Entry 8TEU (electron microscopy, 4.01 A resolution (low resolution: residue-level contacts below are approximate; hydrogen-bond / salt-bridge calls are withheld)); this record covers chains A and E of the 24 polymer chains in the assembly.

== Chain A ==
Protein: Large tegument protein deneddylase
Source organism: Human herpesvirus 5 strain AD169
Notes: EC 3.4.19.12, 3.4.22.-
UniProt: P16785 (LTP_HCMVA); residues 1-2241 here = UniProt positions 1-2241
Chain sequence (2241 residues; numbered 1 to 2241; the number before each row is that of its first residue):
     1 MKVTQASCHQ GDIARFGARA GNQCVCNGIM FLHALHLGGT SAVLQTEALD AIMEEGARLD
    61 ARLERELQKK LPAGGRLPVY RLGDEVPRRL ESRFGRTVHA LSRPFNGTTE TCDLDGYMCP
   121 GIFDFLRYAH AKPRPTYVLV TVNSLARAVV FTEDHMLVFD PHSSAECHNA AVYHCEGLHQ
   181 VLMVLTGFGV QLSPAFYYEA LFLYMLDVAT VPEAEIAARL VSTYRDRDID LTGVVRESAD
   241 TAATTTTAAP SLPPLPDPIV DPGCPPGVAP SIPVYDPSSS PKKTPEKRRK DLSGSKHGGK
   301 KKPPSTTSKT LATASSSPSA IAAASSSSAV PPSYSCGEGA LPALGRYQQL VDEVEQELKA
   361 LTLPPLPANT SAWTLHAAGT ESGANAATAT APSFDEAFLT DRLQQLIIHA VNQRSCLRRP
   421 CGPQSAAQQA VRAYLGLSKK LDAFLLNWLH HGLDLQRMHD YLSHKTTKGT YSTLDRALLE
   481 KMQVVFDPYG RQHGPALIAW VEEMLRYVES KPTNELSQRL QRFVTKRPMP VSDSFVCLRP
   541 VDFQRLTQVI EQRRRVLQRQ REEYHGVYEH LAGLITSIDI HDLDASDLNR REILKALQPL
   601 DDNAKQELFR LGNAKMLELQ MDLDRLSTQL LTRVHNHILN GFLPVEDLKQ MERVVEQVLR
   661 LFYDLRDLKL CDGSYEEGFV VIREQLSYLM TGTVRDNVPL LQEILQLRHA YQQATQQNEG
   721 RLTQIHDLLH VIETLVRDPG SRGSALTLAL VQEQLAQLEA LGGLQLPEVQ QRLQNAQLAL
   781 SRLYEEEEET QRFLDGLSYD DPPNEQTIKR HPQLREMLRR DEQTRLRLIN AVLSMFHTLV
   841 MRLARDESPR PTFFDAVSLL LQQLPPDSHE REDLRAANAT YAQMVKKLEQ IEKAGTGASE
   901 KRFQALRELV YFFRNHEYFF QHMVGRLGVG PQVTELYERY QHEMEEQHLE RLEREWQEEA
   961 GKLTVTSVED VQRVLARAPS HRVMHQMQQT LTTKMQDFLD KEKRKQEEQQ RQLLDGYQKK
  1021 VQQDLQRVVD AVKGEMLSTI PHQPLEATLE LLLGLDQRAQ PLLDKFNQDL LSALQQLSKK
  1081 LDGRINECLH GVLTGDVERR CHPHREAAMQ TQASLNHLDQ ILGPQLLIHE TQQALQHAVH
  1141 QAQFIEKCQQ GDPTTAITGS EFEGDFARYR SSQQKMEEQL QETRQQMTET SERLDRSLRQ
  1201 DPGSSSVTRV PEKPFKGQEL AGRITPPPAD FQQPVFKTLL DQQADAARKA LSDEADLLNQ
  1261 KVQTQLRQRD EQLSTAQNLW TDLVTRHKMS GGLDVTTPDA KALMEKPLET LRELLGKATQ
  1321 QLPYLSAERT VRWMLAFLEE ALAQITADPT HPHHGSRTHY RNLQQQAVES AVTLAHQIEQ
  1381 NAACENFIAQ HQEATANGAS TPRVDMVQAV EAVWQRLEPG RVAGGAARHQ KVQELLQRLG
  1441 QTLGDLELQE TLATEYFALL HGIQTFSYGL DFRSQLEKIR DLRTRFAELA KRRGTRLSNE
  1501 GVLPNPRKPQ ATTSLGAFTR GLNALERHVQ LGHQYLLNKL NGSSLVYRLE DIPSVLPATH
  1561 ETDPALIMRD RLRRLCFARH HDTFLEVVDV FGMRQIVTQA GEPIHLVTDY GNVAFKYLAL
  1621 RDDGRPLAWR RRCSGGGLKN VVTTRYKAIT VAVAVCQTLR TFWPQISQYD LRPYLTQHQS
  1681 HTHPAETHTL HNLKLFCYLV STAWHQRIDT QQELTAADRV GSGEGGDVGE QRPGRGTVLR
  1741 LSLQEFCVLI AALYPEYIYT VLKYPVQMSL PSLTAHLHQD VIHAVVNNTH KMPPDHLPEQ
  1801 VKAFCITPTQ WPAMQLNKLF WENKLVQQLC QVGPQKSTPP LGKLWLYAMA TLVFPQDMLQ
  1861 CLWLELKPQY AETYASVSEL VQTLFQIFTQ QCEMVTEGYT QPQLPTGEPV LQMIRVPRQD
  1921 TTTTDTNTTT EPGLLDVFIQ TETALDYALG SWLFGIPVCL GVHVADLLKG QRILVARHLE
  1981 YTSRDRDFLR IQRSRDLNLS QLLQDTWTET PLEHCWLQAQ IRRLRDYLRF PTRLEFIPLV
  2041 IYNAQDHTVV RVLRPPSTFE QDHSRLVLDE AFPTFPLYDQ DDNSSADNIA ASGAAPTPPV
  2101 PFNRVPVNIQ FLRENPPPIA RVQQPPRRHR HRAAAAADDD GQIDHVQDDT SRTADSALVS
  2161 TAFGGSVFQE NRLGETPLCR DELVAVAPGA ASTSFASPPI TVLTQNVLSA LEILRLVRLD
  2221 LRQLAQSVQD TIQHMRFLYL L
Not modelled in the structure: 1-1443, 1636-1639, 1711-1735, 2083-2094, 2121-2148, 2195-2201
Cystine bridges: Cys1576-Cys1892, Cys1633-Cys2179, Cys1697-Cys1747
UniProt features mapped onto this chain:
  - region: Ser327 to Pro331 (Interaction with inner tegument protein)
  - active site: Cys24, Asp160, His162

== Chain E ==
Protein: Capsid vertex component 2
Source organism: Human herpesvirus 5 strain AD169
UniProt: P16726 (CVC2_HCMVA); residue numbers follow UniProt; this construct covers 1-642
Chain sequence (642 residues; numbered 1 to 642; the number before each row is that of its first residue):
     1 MSLLHTFWRL PVAVFFEPHE ENVLRCPERV LRRLLEDAAV TMRGGGWRED VLMDRVRKRY
    61 LRQELRDLGH RVQTYCEDLE GRVSEAEALL NQQCELDEGP SPRTLLQPPC RPRSSSPGTG
   121 VAGASAVPHG LYSRHDAITG PAAAPSDVVA PSDAVAASAA AGASSTWLAQ CAERPLPGNV
   181 PSYFGITQND PFIRFHTDFR GEVVNTMFEN ASTWTFSFGI WYYRLKRGLY TQPRWKRVYH
   241 LAQMDNFSIS QELLLGVVNA LENVTVYPTY DCVLSDLEAA ACLLAAYGHA LWEGRDPPDS
   301 VATVLGELPQ LLPRLADDVS REIAAWEGPV AAGNNYYAYR DSPDLRYYMP LSGGRHYHPG
   361 TFDRHVLVRL FHKRGVIQHL PGYGTITEEL VQERLSGQVR DDVLSLWSRR LLVGKLGRDV
   421 PVFVHEQQYL RSGLTCLAGL LLLWKVTNAD SVFAPRTGKF TLADLLGSDA VAGGGLPGGR
   481 AGGEEEGYGG RHGRVRNFEF LVRYYIGPWY ARDPAVTLSQ LFPGLALLAV TESVRSGWDP
   541 SRREDSAGGG DGGGAVLMQL SKSNPVADYM FAQSSKQYGD LRRLEVHDAL LFHYEHGLGR
   601 LLSVTLPRHR VSTLGSSLFN VNDIYELLYF LVLGFLPSVA VL
Not modelled in the structure: 1-11, 96-179, 385-400, 418-420, 475-492, 546-560

== Chain A / chain E interface ==
Residue-residue contacts (51; chain A residue first):
  Tyr1764(A) - Ala324(E)
  Ala1775(A) - Thr605(E)
  Ala1775(A) - Leu606(E)
  Ala1775(A) - His609(E)
  His1776(A) - Thr605(E)
  Leu1777(A) - His609(E)
  His1778(A) - Arg608(E)
  His1778(A) - His609(E)
  Lys1791(A) - Pro455(E)
  Pro1793(A) - Arg494(E)
  Asp1795(A) - Ser451(E)
  Asp1795(A) - Phe453(E)
  His1796(A) - Asp450(E)
  His1796(A) - Ser451(E)
  Glu1799(A) - Arg496(E)
  Gln1800(A) - Ala449(E)
  Gln1800(A) - Asp450(E)
  Gln1800(A) - Ser451(E)
  Arg1984(A) - Gly493(E)
  Arg1984(A) - Arg494(E)
  Pro2098(A) - Ile323(E)
  Pro2098(A) - Ala324(E)
  Pro2098(A) - Trp326(E)
  Pro2099(A) - Ile323(E)
  Pro2099(A) - Ala324(E)
  Pro2099(A) - Thr605(E)
  Pro2101(A) - Ser320(E)
  Asn2103(A) - Asp317(E)
  Asn2103(A) - Ser320(E)
  Thr2150(A) - Arg321(E)
  Val2159(A) - Arg314(E)
  Val2159(A) - Asp317(E)
  Thr2161(A) - Pro313(E)
  Leu2203(A) - Leu89(E)
  Leu2203(A) - Leu90(E)
  Leu2203(A) - Asn91(E)
  Leu2203(A) - Gln93(E)
  Asn2206(A) - Gln93(E)
  Val2207(A) - Leu90(E)
  Ile2213(A) - Arg82(E)
  Val2217(A) - Leu79(E)
  Val2217(A) - Arg82(E)
  Leu2221(A) - Leu79(E)
  Gln2223(A) - Tyr75(E)
  Met2235(A) - Leu61(E)
  Tyr2239(A) - Arg57(E)
  Tyr2239(A) - Tyr60(E)
  Tyr2239(A) - Leu61(E)
  Tyr2239(A) - Glu64(E)
  Leu2241(A) - Asp54(E)
  Leu2241(A) - Arg57(E)
Interface residues without a listed pair, chain A (42 interface residues in all): Ser1772, Asp1780, Val1781, Pro1794, Leu1797, Ala2095, Thr2097, Arg2104, Leu2214, Leu2224, Thr2231, Leu2238, Leu2240
Interface residues without a listed pair, chain E (42 interface residues in all): Leu65, Leu68, Ala86, Gln92, Pro309, Ala316, Ala332, Trp444, Asn448, Ala454

== Summary ==
Chain A and chain E each contribute 42 residues to their interface. UniProt lists 3 active-site residues on
chain A.
Chain A is Large tegument protein deneddylase and chain E is Capsid vertex component 2, both from Human
herpesvirus 5 strain AD169; the structure, Human cytomegalovirus portal vertex, non-infectious enveloped
particle (NIEP) configuration 2 - inverted (NC2-inv), was determined by electron microscopy together with
8TEP, 8TES, 8TET and 8TEW from the same study.
